Entry 6B4J (X-ray diffraction, 3.40 A resolution); this record covers chains B and C of the 3 polymer chains in the assembly.

Chain B:
Protein: Nucleoporin GLE1
From: Homo sapiens
UniProt: Q53GS7 (GLE1_HUMAN); residues 383-698 here = UniProt positions 383-698
Sequence (317 residues; each row starts with the number of its first residue):
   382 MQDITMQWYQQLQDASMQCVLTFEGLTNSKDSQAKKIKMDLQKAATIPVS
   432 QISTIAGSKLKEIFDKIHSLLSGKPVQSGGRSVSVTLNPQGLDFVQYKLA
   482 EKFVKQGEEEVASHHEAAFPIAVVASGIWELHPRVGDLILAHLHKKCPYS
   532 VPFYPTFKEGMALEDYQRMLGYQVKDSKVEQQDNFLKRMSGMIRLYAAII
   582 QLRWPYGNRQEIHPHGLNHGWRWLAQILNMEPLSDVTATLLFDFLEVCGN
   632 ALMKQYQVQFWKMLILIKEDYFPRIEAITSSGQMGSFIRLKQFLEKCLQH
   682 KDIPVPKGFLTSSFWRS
Unresolved in the structure: 382-383
Differences from the reference sequence: initiating methionine (382)
UniProt features mapped onto this chain:
  - region: I444 to K483 (Mediates the shuttling between the nucleus and the cytoplasm)
  - natural variant: R569 (R569H: In LCCS1), V617 (V617M: In CAAHD), I684 (I684T: In CAAHD)
From the paper describing this entry:
  - disease-associated variants - R569H, V617M, I684T: decreased stability
  - mutagenesis - G666D/I669D/Q673D: abolished catalytic activity with ATP-dependent RNA helicase DDX19B

Chain C:
Protein: Nucleoporin like 2
From: Homo sapiens
Sequence (49 residues; row label = number of the first residue in the row):
   374 GPSGSIIATDNVLFTPRDKLTVEELEQFQSKKFTLGKIPLKPPPLELLN
Unresolved in the structure: 374-378

Chain B / chain C interface:
Residue-residue contacts (45; chain B residue first):
  I385(B) - L413(C)  hydrophobic
  I593(B) - N384(C)
  L598(B) - L386(C)
  N599(B) - V385(C)
  N599(B) - L386(C)
  W602(B) - F401(C)  hydrophobic
  W602(B) - P412(C)  hydrogen bond (side chain-backbone)
  W602(B) - L413(C)
  W602(B) - K414(C)  hydrogen bond (side chain-backbone)
  W602(B) - P415(C)
  R603(B) - L413(C)
  A606(B) - I411(C)  hydrophobic
  A606(B) - P412(C)
  Q607(B) - L413(C)
  L609(B) - L408(C)
  L609(B) - I411(C)  hydrophobic
  N610(B) - G409(C)
  N610(B) - K410(C)
  N610(B) - I411(C)  hydrogen bond (side chain-backbone)
  Q636(B) - L386(C)
  Q636(B) - F387(C)
  Q636(B) - L421(C)
  Y637(B) - L386(C)  hydrogen bond (side chain-backbone)
  Y637(B) - F387(C)  hydrophobic
  Y637(B) - P415(C)
  Y637(B) - P416(C)  hydrophobic
  Q638(B) - L421(C)
  Q638(B) - N422(C)
  V639(B) - L421(C)  hydrogen bond (backbone-backbone)
  V639(B) - N422(C)
  Q640(B) - F401(C)  hydrogen bond (side chain-backbone)
  Q640(B) - F406(C)
  Q640(B) - P416(C)
  Q640(B) - L420(C)  hydrogen bond (side chain-backbone)
  K643(B) - Q400(C)  hydrogen bond (side chain-backbone)
  K643(B) - F401(C)  hydrogen bond (side chain-backbone)
  K643(B) - S403(C)  hydrogen bond (side chain-backbone)
  K643(B) - K404(C)
  K643(B) - F406(C)
  M644(B) - F406(C)
  M644(B) - I411(C)  hydrophobic
  L647(B) - F406(C)
  L647(B) - I411(C)  hydrophobic
  E650(B) - K405(C)  salt bridge
  D651(B) - L408(C)
Other interface residues (no listed pair), chain B (23 interface residues in all): G597, I646, Y652
Other interface residues (no listed pair), chain C (25 interface residues in all): T382, D383, Q402

In short:
The interface between chain B and chain C involves 23 residues on one side and 25 on the other; the contacts
include 10 hydrogen bonds and 1 salt bridge. Polar contacts include E650(B)-K405(C), W602(B)-P412(C) and
W602(B)-K414(C). The paper reports that R569H, V617M and I684T of chain B reduce stability; G666D/I669D/Q673D
of chain B abolish catalytic activity with ATP-dependent RNA helicase DDX19B.
Chain B is Nucleoporin GLE1 and chain C is Nucleoporin like 2, both from Homo sapiens; the structure, Crystal
structure of human Gle1 CTD-Nup42 GBM-DDX19B(AMPPNP) complex, was determined by X-ray diffraction, deposited
together with 6B4E, 6B4H and 6B4I.
